PDB entry 7U2K | electron microscopy, 3.30 A resolution | chains D and A of the 4 polymer chains in the assembly

== Chain D ==
Molecule: Mu-type opioid receptor
Organism: Mus musculus
UniProtKB: P42866 (OPRM_MOUSE); the construct has insertions or renumbered stretches relative to UniProt, so the offset changes along the chain: 3-45 = UniProt 9-51; 52-358 = UniProt 52-358
Sequence (356 residues; numbered 3 to 358; the number before each row is that of its first residue):
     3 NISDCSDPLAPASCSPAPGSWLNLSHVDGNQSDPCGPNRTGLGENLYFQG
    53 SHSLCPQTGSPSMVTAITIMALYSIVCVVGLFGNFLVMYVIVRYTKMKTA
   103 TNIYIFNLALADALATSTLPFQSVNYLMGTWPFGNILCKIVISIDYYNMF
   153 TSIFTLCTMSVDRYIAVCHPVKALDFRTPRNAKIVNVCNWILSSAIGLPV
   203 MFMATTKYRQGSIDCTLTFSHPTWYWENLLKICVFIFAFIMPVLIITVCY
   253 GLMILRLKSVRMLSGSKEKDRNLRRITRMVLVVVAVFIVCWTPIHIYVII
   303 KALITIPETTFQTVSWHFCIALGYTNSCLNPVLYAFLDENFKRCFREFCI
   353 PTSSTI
Disordered / not traced: 3-64, 348-358
Differences from the reference sequence: insertion (46-51)
Cystine bridges: Cys140-Cys217
Ligand contacts: KZR (N-(6-carbamimidamidohexyl)-N-[1-(2-phenylethyl)piperidin-4-yl]propanamide): Asp114, Ala117, Gln124, Val143, Ile144, Asp147, Tyr148, Asn150, Met151, Ser154, Cys217, Trp293, Ile296, His297, Val300, Ile322, Gly325, Tyr326, Ser329
UniProt features mapped onto this chain:
  - motif: Asn332 to Tyr336 (NPxxY)
  - modified residue: Tyr166 (Phosphotyrosine)
  - lipidation: Cys351 (S-palmitoyl cysteine)
  - glycosylation (N-linked (GlcNAc...) asparagine): Asn3, Asn25, Asn32, Asn40
What the authors report for this chain:
  - binding site for KZR: Asp114, Asp147

== Chain A ==
Molecule: Guanine nucleotide-binding protein G(i) subunit alpha-1
Organism: Homo sapiens
UniProtKB: P63096 (GNAI1_HUMAN); residue numbers follow UniProt; this construct covers 1-354
Sequence (354 residues; each row starts with the number of its first residue):
     1 MGCTLSAEDKAAVERSKMIDRNLREDGEKAAREVKLLLLGAGESGKSTIV
    51 KQMKIIHEAGYSEEECKQYKAVVYSNTIQSIIAIIRAMGRLKIDFGDSAR
   101 ADDARQLFVLAGAAEEGFMTAELAGVIKRLWKDSGVQACFNRSREYQLND
   151 SAAYYLNDLDRIAQPNYIPTQQDVLRTRVKTTGIVETHFTFKDLHFKMFD
   201 VGGQRSERKKWIHCFEGVTAIIFCVALSDYDLVLAEDEEMNRMHESMKLF
   251 DSICNNKWFTDTSIILFLNKKDLFEEKIKKSPLTICYPEYAGSNTYEEAA
   301 AYIQCQFEDLNKRKDTKEIYTHFTCATDTKNVQFVFDAVTDVIIKNNLKD
   351 CGLF
Disordered / not traced: 1-4, 56-181, 234-240
UniProt features mapped onto this chain:
  - region: Lys35 to Thr48 (G1 motif), Asp173 to Thr181 (G2 motif), Phe196 to Arg205 (G3 motif), Ile265 to Asp272 (G4 motif), Thr324 to Thr329 (G5 motif)
  - binding site (GTP): Glu43 to Thr48, Ser151, Leu175 to Thr181, Asp200 to Gln204, Asn269 to Asp272, Ala326
  - binding site (Mg(2+)): Ser47, Thr181
  - modified residue: Arg178 (ADP-ribosylarginine), Gln204 (Deamidated glutamine), Cys351 (ADP-ribosylcysteine)
  - lipidation: Gly2 (N-myristoyl glycine), Cys3 (S-palmitoyl cysteine)
  - natural variant: Gly40 (G40C: In NEDHISB; G40R: In NEDHISB), Gly45 (G45D: In NEDHISB), Thr48 (T48I: In NEDHISB; T48K: In NEDHISB), Gln52 (Q52P: In NEDHISB), Ser75 (deletion: In NEDHISB; uncertain significance), Gln172 (deletion: In NEDHISB), Asp173 (D173V: In NEDHISB), Glu186 to Phe189 (deletion: In NEDHISB; uncertain significance), Cys224 (C224Y: In NEDHISB), Lys270 (K270N: In NEDHISB; K270R: In NEDHISB), Asp272 (D272G: In NEDHISB), Ala326 (A326P: In NEDHISB), 1 further natural variant entry in UniProt
  - mutagenesis: Gly42 (G42R: Abolishes switch to an activated conformation and dissociation from beta and gamma subunits upon GTP binding. Abolishes interaction with RGS family members), Glu116 (E116L: Enhances interaction (inactive GDP-bound) with RGS14), Gln147 (Q147L: Enhances interaction (inactive GDP-bound) with RGS14), Glu245 (E245L: Enhances interaction (inactive GDP-bound) with RGS14)

== Interface between chain D and chain A ==
Residue-residue contacts (26):
  Thr103(D) - Cys351(A)
  Ala168(D) - Asn347(A)  hydrogen bond (backbone-side chain)
  Val169(D) - Ile344(A)
  Val169(D) - Leu348(A)  hydrophobic
  Pro172(D) - Ile344(A)  hydrophobic
  Val173(D) - Leu194(A)  hydrophobic
  Leu176(D) - Arg32(A)
  Leu176(D) - Leu194(A)  hydrophobic
  Asp177(D) - Arg32(A)  salt bridge
  Arg179(D) - Cys351(A)
  Arg182(D) - Arg24(A)
  Arg263(D) - Glu318(A)
  Arg263(D) - Ile319(A)  hydrogen bond (side chain-backbone)
  Arg263(D) - Tyr320(A)
  Arg263(D) - Asp341(A)
  Met264(D) - Lys345(A)
  Arg277(D) - Leu353(A)  hydrogen bond (side chain-backbone)
  Arg277(D) - Phe354(A)
  Ile278(D) - Leu353(A)
  Ile278(D) - Phe354(A)
  Met281(D) - Leu353(A)  hydrophobic
  Asp340(D) - Cys351(A)
  Asp340(D) - Gly352(A)
  Glu341(D) - Gly352(A)
  Asn342(D) - Lys349(A)
  Asn342(D) - Asp350(A)
Other interface residues (no listed pair), chain D (26 interface residues in all): Arg165, Lys174, Arg258, Leu259, Val262, Leu265, Ser268, Glu270, Asn274
Other interface residues (no listed pair), chain A (22 interface residues in all): Asp193, Glu308, Asp315, Thr316, Ile343

== In short ==
Chain D and chain A form an interface of 26 and 22 residues respectively; the contacts include 3 hydrogen
bonds and 1 salt bridge. Among the polar pairs are Asp177(D)-Arg32(A), Ala168(D)-Asn347(A) and
Arg263(D)-Ile319(A). Bound to chain D: compound KZR. The paper reports a binding site for KZR at Asp114(D) and
Asp147(D).
Chain D is Mu-type opioid receptor (Mus musculus) and chain A is Guanine nucleotide-binding protein G(i)
subunit alpha-1 (Homo sapiens); the structure, C6-guano bound Mu Opioid Receptor-Gi Protein Complex, was
determined by electron microscopy (same publication as 7U2L).
